5H6K - chain A; structure by X-ray diffraction, 1.80 A resolution.

== Chain A ==
Molecule: Pierisin-1
Source organism: Pieris rapae
Notes: EC 2.4.2.-
Reference sequence: H3JU00 (H3JU00_PIERA); residues 1-233 here = UniProt positions 1-233
Sequence (271 residues; each row starts with the number of its first residue; numbers below 1 keep their minus sign (Gly-37 is residue -37)):
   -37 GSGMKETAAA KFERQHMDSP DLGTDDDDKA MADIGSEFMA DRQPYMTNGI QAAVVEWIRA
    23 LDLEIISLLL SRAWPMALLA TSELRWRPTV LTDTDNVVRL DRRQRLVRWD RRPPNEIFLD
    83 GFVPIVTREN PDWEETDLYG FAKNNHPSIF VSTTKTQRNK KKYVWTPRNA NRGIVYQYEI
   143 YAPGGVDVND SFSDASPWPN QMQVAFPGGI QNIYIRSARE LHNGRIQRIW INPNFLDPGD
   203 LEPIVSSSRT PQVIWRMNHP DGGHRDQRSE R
Unresolved in the structure: -37 to 6, 122-124, 231-233
Differences from the reference sequence: expression tag (-37 to 0); engineered mutation Gln165 (Glu in H3JU00)
Reported in the primary citation:
  - catalytic residues: Arg70, Ser114, Thr115, Thr116, Gln163 (by similarity / conservation)
  - mutagenesis - R120S, K122A, K124A, W127A, R181A, R187A: decreased binding to DNA
  - mutagenesis - R73A, H108A, K117A, K123A, R130A, R134A, W160A: unchanged binding to DNA
  - mutagenesis - K122N/K123N/K124N, R181A/R187A: abolished binding to DNA

== Overview ==
From the paper: catalytic residues Arg70, Ser114 and Thr115 among others; R120S, K122A and K124A, among
others, reduce binding to DNA; 15 substitutions were tested in all.
Chain A is Pierisin-1 (Pieris rapae); the structure, DNA targeting ADP-ribosyltransferase Pierisin-1, was
determined by X-ray diffraction together with 5H6J, 5H6L, 5H6M and 5H6N from the same study.
